Entry 5C0W (X-ray diffraction, 4.60 A resolution (low resolution: residue-level contacts below are approximate; hydrogen-bond / salt-bridge calls are withheld)); this record covers chains G and N of the 14 polymer chains in the assembly.

== Chain G ==
Name: Exosome complex component RRP40
From: Saccharomyces cerevisiae (strain ATCC 204508 / S288c)
Notes: fragment: Exosome complex component RRP40
UniProt: Q08285 (RRP40_YEAST); residues 1-240 here = UniProt positions 1-240
Chain sequence (243 residues; each row starts with the number of its first residue; numbers below 1 keep their minus sign (Gly-2 is residue -2)):
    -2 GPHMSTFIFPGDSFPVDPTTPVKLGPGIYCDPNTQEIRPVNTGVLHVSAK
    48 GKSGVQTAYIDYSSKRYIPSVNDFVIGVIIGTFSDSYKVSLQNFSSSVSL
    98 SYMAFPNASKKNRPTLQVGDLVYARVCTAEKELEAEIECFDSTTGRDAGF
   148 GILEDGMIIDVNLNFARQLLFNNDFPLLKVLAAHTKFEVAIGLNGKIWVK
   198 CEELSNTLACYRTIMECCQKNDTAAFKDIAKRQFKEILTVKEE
Unresolved in the structure: -2 to 2, 239-240
Differences from the reference sequence: expression tag (-2 to 0)

== Chain N ==
Molecule: RNA synthetic
Notes: fragment: RNA synthetic
Sequence (18 nucleotides; row label = number of the first residue in the row; numbers below 1 keep their minus sign (A-18 is residue -18)):
   -18 AAAUAAUAAAUAAAAAAA
Unresolved in the structure: -18 to -14, -7 to -1

== Chain G / chain N interface ==
Residue-residue contacts - 5 pairs, chain G then chain N:
  Thr79(G) with U-8(N)
  Phe80(G) with U-8(N)
  Lys108(G) with U-12(N)
  Asn109(G) with A-11(N)
  Arg110(G) with A-9(N)
Also at the interface, not in a pair above, chain N (5 interface residues in all): A-10

== In short ==
Chain G and chain N each contribute 5 residues to their interface.
Chain G is Exosome complex component RRP40 (Saccharomyces cerevisiae (strain ATCC 204508 / S288c)) and chain N
is RNA synthetic; the structure, Structure of a 12-subunit nuclear exosome complex bound to single-stranded
RNA substrates, was determined by X-ray diffraction, deposited together with 5C0X and 5C0Y.
